PDB entry 3RPU | X-ray diffraction, 3.60 A resolution | chains A and B of the 6 polymer chains in the assembly

# Chain A (and B)
Name: Chromosome partition protein mukF
Organism: Escherichia coli
Notes: fragment: MukF residues 1-440; chain B of this document is another copy of the same molecule, construct and numbering; everything in this record applies to it too
Reference sequence: P60293 (MUKF_ECOLI); residues 1-440 here = UniProt positions 1-440
Amino-acid sequence (460 residues; row label = number of the first residue in the row; numbers below 1 keep their minus sign (Met-19 is residue -19)):
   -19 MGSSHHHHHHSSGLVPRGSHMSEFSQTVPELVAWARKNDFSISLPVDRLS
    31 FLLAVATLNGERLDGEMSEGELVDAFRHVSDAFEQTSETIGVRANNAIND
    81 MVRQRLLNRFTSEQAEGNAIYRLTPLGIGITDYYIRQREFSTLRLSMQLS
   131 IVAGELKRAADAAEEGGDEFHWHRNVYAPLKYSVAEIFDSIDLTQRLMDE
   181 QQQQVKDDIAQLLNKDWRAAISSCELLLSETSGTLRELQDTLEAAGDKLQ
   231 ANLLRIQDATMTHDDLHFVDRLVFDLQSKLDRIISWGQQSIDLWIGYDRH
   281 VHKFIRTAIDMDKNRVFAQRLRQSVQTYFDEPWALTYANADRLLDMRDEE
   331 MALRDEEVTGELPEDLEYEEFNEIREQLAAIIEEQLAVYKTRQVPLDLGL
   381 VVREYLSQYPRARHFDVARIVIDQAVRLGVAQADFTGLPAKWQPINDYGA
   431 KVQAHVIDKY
Not modelled in the structure: -19 to 6, 40-46, 64-68, 328-440 (chain B: -19 to 6, 41-46, 64-70, 241-246, 328-440)
Sequence notes: expression tag (-19 to 0)
Curated features (UniProtKB/Swiss-Prot):
  - region: Leu208 to Ile236 (Leucine-zipper)
  - mutagenesis: Leu233 (L233P: Abolishes function)
From the paper describing this entry:
  - conformationally variable residues (domain motion): Lys293, Asn294 to Asp328

# Chain A / chain B interface
Residue-residue contacts (113):
  Val12(A) - Ser30(B)
  Ala15(A) - Ser30(B)
  Arg16(A) - Val26(B)
  Arg16(A) - Phe63(B)
  Asp19(A) - Val26(B)
  Phe20(A) - Val26(B)
  Phe20(A) - Leu29(B)
  Phe20(A) - Tyr114(B)  hydrophobic
  Ser21(A) - Leu24(B)
  Ile22(A) - Ile22(B)
  Ile22(A) - Ser23(B)
  Ile22(A) - Leu24(B)  hydrogen bond (backbone-backbone)
  Ile22(A) - Ile110(B)  hydrophobic
  Ile22(A) - Tyr114(B)
  Ser23(A) - Ile22(B)
  Leu24(A) - Ser21(B)
  Leu24(A) - Ile22(B)  hydrogen bond (backbone-backbone)
  Val26(A) - Ala15(B)
  Val26(A) - Arg16(B)
  Val26(A) - Asp19(B)
  Val26(A) - Phe20(B)
  Leu29(A) - Phe20(B)
  Ser30(A) - Val12(B)
  Ser30(A) - Ala15(B)
  Thr37(A) - Leu11(B)
  Asn39(A) - Arg176(B)  hydrogen bond
  Asn39(A) - Arg262(B)
  Met47(A) - Arg262(B)
  Phe63(A) - Arg16(B)
  Val82(A) - Gln183(B)
  Arg85(A) - Tyr113(B)  hydrogen bond
  Arg85(A) - Glu180(B)  salt bridge
  Asn88(A) - Asp179(B)  hydrogen bond (side chain-backbone)
  Asn88(A) - Glu180(B)
  Asn88(A) - Gln183(B)
  Arg89(A) - Gln183(B)
  Phe90(A) - Asp179(B)
  Phe90(A) - Gln182(B)
  Phe90(A) - Lys186(B)
  Phe90(A) - Trp266(B)  hydrophobic
  Thr91(A) - Leu273(B)
  Ser92(A) - Leu273(B)
  Ile100(A) - Trp266(B)  hydrophobic
  Ile100(A) - Leu273(B)  hydrophobic
  Arg102(A) - Asp172(B)  salt bridge
  Arg102(A) - Arg176(B)
  Arg102(A) - Asp179(B)  salt bridge
  Arg102(A) - Arg262(B)
  Arg102(A) - Trp266(B)
  Leu103(A) - Arg176(B)  hydrogen bond (backbone-side chain)
  Thr104(A) - Glu180(B)
  Pro105(A) - Arg176(B)
  Pro105(A) - Leu177(B)  hydrophobic
  Pro105(A) - Glu180(B)
  Leu106(A) - Tyr113(B)  hydrophobic
  Leu106(A) - Tyr114(B)  hydrophobic
  Ile108(A) - Arg176(B)
  Ile110(A) - Ile22(B)  hydrophobic
  Tyr113(A) - Arg85(B)  hydrogen bond
  Tyr113(A) - Leu106(B)  hydrophobic
  Tyr114(A) - Trp14(B)
  Tyr114(A) - Phe20(B)  hydrophobic
  Tyr114(A) - Ile22(B)
  Tyr114(A) - Leu106(B)
  Arg116(A) - Asp169(B)  salt bridge
  Ser121(A) - Tyr162(B)
  Leu123(A) - Arg154(B)
  Arg124(A) - Tyr162(B)
  Arg124(A) - Glu166(B)  salt bridge
  Met127(A) - Glu135(B)
  Met127(A) - Ala158(B)  hydrophobic
  Met127(A) - Pro159(B)  hydrophobic
  Gln128(A) - Glu166(B)  hydrogen bond
  Ile131(A) - Glu135(B)
  Ile131(A) - Ser163(B)
  Glu135(A) - Met127(B)
  Glu135(A) - Ile131(B)
  His153(A) - Leu123(B)
  Ala158(A) - Met127(B)  hydrophobic
  Pro159(A) - Met127(B)  hydrophobic
  Lys161(A) - Gln117(B)
  Tyr162(A) - Ser121(B)
  Tyr162(A) - Arg124(B)
  Tyr162(A) - Met127(B)  hydrophobic
  Ser163(A) - Ile131(B)
  Glu166(A) - Arg124(B)  salt bridge
  Glu166(A) - Gln128(B)
  Glu166(A) - Ser170(B)
  Asp169(A) - Arg116(B)  salt bridge
  Leu173(A) - Pro105(B)  hydrophobic
  Arg176(A) - Asn39(B)
  Arg176(A) - Arg102(B)
  Arg176(A) - Leu103(B)  hydrogen bond (side chain-backbone)
  Arg176(A) - Pro105(B)
  Arg176(A) - Ile108(B)
  Leu177(A) - Pro105(B)  hydrophobic
  Asp179(A) - Asn88(B)
  Asp179(A) - Phe90(B)
  Asp179(A) - Arg102(B)  salt bridge
  Glu180(A) - Asn88(B)  hydrogen bond (backbone-side chain)
  Glu180(A) - Thr104(B)
  Glu180(A) - Pro105(B)
  Gln182(A) - Phe90(B)
  Gln183(A) - Asn88(B)
  Gln183(A) - Arg89(B)  hydrogen bond (side chain-backbone)
  Lys186(A) - Phe90(B)
  Arg262(A) - Asn39(B)  hydrogen bond
  Arg262(A) - Arg102(B)
  Trp266(A) - Phe90(B)  hydrophobic
  Trp266(A) - Ile100(B)  hydrophobic
  Trp266(A) - Arg102(B)
  Leu273(A) - Ser92(B)
  Leu273(A) - Ile100(B)  hydrophobic
Interface residues without a listed pair, chain A (70 interface residues in all): Leu11, Trp14, Pro25, Leu33, Ala62, Gln84, Arg154, Ser170, Asp172, Gln175
Interface residues without a listed pair, chain B (65 interface residues in all): Thr37, Ala62, Thr91, Leu173, Gln175, Gln269

# In short
The interface between chain A and chain B involves 70 residues on one side and 65 on the other, with 12
hydrogen bonds and 8 salt bridges. Among the polar pairs are Arg85(A)-Glu180(B), Arg102(A)-Asp172(B) and
Arg102(A)-Asp179(B). From UniProt: one mutagenesis site on chain A. From the paper: conformational variability
at Lys293(A) and Asn294(A).
Chain A and chain B are both Chromosome partition protein mukF (Escherichia coli); the structure, Crystal
structure of the MukE-MukF complex, was determined by X-ray diffraction.
